Entry 6J9F (electron microscopy, 3.95 A resolution); this record covers chains D and E of the 9 polymer chains in the assembly.

Chain D:
Name: DNA-directed RNA polymerase subunit beta'
Organism: Xanthomonas oryzae pv. oryzae PXO99A
Notes: EC 2.7.7.6
Reference sequence: B2SQQ2 (RPOC_XANOP); residue numbers follow UniProt; this construct covers 1-1405
Chain sequence (1405 residues; numbered 1 to 1405; the number before each row is that of its first residue):
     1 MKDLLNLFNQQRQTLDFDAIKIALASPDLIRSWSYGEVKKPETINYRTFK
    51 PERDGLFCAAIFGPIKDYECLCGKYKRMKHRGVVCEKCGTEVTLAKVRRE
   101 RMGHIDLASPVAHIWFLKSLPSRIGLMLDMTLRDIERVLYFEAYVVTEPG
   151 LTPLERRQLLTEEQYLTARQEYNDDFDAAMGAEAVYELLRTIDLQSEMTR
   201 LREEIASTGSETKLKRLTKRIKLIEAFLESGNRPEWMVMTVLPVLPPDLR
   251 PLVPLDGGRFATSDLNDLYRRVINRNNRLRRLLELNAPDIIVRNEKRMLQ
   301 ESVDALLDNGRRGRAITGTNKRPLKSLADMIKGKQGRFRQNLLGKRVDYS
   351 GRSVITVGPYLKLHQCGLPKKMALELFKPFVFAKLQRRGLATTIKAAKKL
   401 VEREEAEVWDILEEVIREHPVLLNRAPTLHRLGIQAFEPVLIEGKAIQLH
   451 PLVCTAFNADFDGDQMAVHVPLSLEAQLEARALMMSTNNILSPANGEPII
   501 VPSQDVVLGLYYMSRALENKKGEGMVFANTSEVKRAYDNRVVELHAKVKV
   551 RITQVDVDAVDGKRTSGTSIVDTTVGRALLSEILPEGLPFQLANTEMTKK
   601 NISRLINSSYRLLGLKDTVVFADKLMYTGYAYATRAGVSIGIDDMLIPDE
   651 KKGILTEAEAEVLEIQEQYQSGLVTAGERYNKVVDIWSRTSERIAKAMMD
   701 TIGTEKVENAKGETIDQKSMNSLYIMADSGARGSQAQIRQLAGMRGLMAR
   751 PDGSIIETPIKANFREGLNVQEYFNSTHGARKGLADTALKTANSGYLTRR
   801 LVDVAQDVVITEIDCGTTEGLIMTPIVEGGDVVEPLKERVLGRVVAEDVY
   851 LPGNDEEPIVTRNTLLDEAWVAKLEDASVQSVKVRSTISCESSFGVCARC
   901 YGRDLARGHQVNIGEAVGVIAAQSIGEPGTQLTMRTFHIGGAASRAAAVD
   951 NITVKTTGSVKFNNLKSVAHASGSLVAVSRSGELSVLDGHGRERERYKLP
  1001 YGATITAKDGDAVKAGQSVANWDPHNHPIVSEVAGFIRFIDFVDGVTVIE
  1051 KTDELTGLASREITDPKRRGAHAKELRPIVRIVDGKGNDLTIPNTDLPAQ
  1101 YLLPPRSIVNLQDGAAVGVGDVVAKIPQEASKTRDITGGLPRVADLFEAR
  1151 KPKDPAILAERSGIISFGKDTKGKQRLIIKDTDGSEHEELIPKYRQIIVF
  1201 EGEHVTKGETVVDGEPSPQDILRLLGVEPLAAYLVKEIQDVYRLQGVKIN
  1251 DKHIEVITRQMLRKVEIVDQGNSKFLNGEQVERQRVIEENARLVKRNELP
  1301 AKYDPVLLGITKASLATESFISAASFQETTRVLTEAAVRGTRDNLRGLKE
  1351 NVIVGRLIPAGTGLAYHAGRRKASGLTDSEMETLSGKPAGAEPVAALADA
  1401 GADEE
Unresolved in the structure: 148-155, 317-320, 559-562, 850-859, 934-949, 1025-1138, 1372-1405
Metal / ion sites: Zn2+ site 1: Cys72, Cys88; Mg2+: Asp462, Asp464 (shared with 1 residue of chain I); Zn2+ site 2: Cys815, Cys890, Cys897
UniProt features mapped onto this chain:
  - binding site (Zn(2+)): Cys70, Cys72, Cys85, Cys88, Cys815, Cys890, Cys897, Cys900
  - binding site (Mg(2+)): Asp460, Asp462, Asp464

Chain E:
Name: DNA-directed RNA polymerase subunit omega
Organism: Xanthomonas oryzae pv. oryzae
Notes: EC 2.7.7.6
Reference sequence: A0A0U4VN94 (A0A0U4VN94_XANOO); residue numbers follow UniProt; this construct covers 1-99
Chain sequence (99 residues; row label = number of the first residue in the row):
     1 MARITVEDCLEVVNNRFELVMMASKRARQLANGVQPLIENAAASDKPTVM
    51 ALREIAARRIDNALIDEVEKAERERAEREALEWAAAEVVADEDMSKNDD
Unresolved in the structure: 1-5, 39-45, 77-99

Chain D / chain E interface:
Contacting residue pairs (26):
  Glu418(D) with Val49(E)
  Leu474(D) with Ala27(E); Arg28(E)
  Glu475(D) with Ser24(E); Arg28(E), salt bridge
  Gln477(D) with Thr48(E)
  Leu478(D) with Ala23(E); Ser24(E); Thr48(E)
  Arg481(D) with Val6(E); Thr48(E); Leu52(E)
  Ala482(D) with Val6(E); Arg16(E), hydrogen bond (backbone-side chain); Val20(E), hydrophobic
  Leu483(D) with Arg16(E)
  Asn488(D) with Val6(E)
  Lys616(D) with Val6(E)
  Asn912(D) with Asn14(E), hydrogen bond (side chain-backbone); Asn15(E), hydrogen bond; Phe17(E)
  Gly1361(D) with Phe17(E)
  Thr1362(D) with Phe17(E); Val20(E); Met21(E)
  Ala1365(D) with Met21(E), hydrophobic
Also at the interface, not in a pair above, chain D (20 interface residues in all): Thr487, Leu615, His909, Ile913, Gly914, Glu915
Also at the interface, not in a pair above, chain E (16 interface residues in all): Glu7, Leu10

Overview:
The interface between chain D and chain E involves 20 residues on one side and 16 on the other; the contacts
include 3 hydrogen bonds and 1 salt bridge. Polar contacts include Glu475(D)-Arg28(E), Ala482(D)-Arg16(E) and
Asn912(D)-Asn14(E).
Here chain D is DNA-directed RNA polymerase subunit beta' (Xanthomonas oryzae pv. oryzae PXO99A) and chain E
is DNA-directed RNA polymerase subunit omega (Xanthomonas oryzae pv. oryzae). Entry 6J9F (Cryo-EM structure of
Xanthomonos oryzae transcription elongation complex with the bacteriophage protein P7) was determined by
electron microscopy together with 6J9E from the same study.
